8SKT - chains A and E of the 6 polymer chains in the assembly; structure by X-ray diffraction, 2.69 A resolution.

== Chain A ==
Molecule: Cyclic GMP-AMP synthase
Organism: Mus musculus
Notes: EC 2.7.7.86; fragment: catalytic domain
UniProt: Q8C6L5 (CGAS_MOUSE); residue numbers follow UniProt; this construct covers 147-507
Amino-acid sequence (364 residues; row label = number of the first residue in the row):
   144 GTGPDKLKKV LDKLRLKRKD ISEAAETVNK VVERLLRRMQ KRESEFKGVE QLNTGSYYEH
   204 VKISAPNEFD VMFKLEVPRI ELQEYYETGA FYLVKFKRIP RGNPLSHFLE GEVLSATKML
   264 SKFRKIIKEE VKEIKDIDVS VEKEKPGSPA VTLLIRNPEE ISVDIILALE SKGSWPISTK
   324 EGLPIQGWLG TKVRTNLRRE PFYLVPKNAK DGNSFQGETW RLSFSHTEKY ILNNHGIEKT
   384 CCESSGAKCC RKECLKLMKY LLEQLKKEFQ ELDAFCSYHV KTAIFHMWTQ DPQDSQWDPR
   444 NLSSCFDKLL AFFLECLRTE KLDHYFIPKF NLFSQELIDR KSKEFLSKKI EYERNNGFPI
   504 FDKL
Disordered / not traced: 144-147, 243-245, 507
Construct notes: expression tag (144-146)
Ion coordination: Mn2+ site 1: Glu211, Asp213 (together with ATP); Mn2+ site 2: Glu211, Asp213, Asp307 (together with ATP); Zn2+: His378, Cys384, Cys385, Cys392
Residues lining bound ligands: ATP (adenosine-5'-triphosphate): Gly198, Ser199, Lys205, Glu211, Asp213, Arg364, Ser368, Glu371, Lys402, Glu406, Ser420, Tyr421, Lys424, His467
Curated features (UniProtKB/Swiss-Prot):
  - region: Lys372 to Lys395 (DNA-binding)
  - motif: Leu154 to Leu159 (Nuclear export signal), Asp281 to Ser291 (Nuclear localization signal)
  - binding site (GTP): Thr197, Asp307, Arg364 to Glu371
  - binding site (ATP): Ser199, Glu371, Lys402, Ser420 to Lys424
  - binding site (Mg(2+)): Glu211, Asp213, Asp307
  - binding site (2',3'-cGAMP): Asp213, Gly290, Asp307, Lys350, Arg364 to Ser366
  - binding site (Zn(2+)): His378, Cys384, Cys385, Cys392
  - site: Arg241 (Arginine-anchor), Asp307, Ile308 (Cleavage)
  - modified residue: Lys156 (N6-lactoyllysine), Glu176 (PolyADP-ribosyl glutamic acid), Ser199 (Phosphoserine), Tyr201 (Phosphotyrosine), Glu272 (5-glutamyl polyglutamate), Ser291 (Phosphoserine), Glu302 (5-glutamyl glutamate), Lys372 (N6-acetyllysine), Lys382 (N6-acetyllysine), Lys402 (N6-acetyllysine), Ser420 (Phosphoserine), Lys491 (N6-methyllysine)
  - lipidation (S-palmitoyl cysteine): Cys392, Cys393, Cys459
  - cross-link (Glycyl lysine isopeptide (Lys-Gly)): Lys217 (interchain with G-Cter in SUMO), Lys271 (interchain with G-Cter in ubiquitin), Lys335 (interchain with G-Cter in SUMO), Lys372 (interchain with G-Cter in SUMO), Lys382 (interchain with G-Cter in SUMO), Lys399 (interchain with G-Cter in ubiquitin), Lys402 (interchain with G-Cter in ubiquitin), Lys409 (interchain with G-Cter in ubiquitin), Lys410 (interchain with G-Cter in ubiquitin), Lys464 (interchain with G-Cter in SUMO)
From the paper describing this entry:
  - binding site for ATP: Ser368, Glu371, Tyr421, Lys424
  - catalytic residues: Asp307
  - Mn2+ coordination: Glu211, Asp213
  - mutagenesis - E211Q/D213N: abolished catalytic activity
  - mutagenesis - E211Q/D213N/K382E: decreased binding to NTP
  - mutagenesis - R364A (33-fold), H467A: decreased catalytic activity on ATP/GTP
  - mutagenesis - H467A (2-fold): increased catalytic activity on GTP/GTP
  - mutagenesis - R364A (10-fold): decreased catalytic activity on GTP/GTP
  - mutagenesis - R364A (4-fold): increased catalytic activity on ATP/ATP
  - specificity-determining residues: Ile309, Arg364, His467
  - mutagenesis - E211Q/D213N/K382E: unchanged binding to ATP and GTP

== Chain E ==
Molecule: Palindromic DNA18
Sequence (18 nucleotides; numbered 1 to 18; the number before each row is that of its first residue):
     1 ATCTGTACAT GTACAGAT

== Chain A / chain E interface ==
Contacting residue pairs - 14 pairs, chain A then chain E:
  Arg158(A) - DG16(E)  salt bridge to the phosphate
  Leu159(A) - DG16(E)  sugar contact
  Lys160(A) - DG16(E)  phosphate contact
  Lys160(A) - DA17(E)  phosphate contact
  Arg161(A) - DA15(E)  base contact
  Arg161(A) - DG16(E)  hydrogen bond to the phosphate
  Arg161(A) - DA17(E)  hydrogen bond to the phosphate
  Lys162(A) - DA17(E)  salt bridge to the phosphate
  Lys162(A) - DT18(E)  salt bridge to the phosphate
  Arg180(A) - DA7(E)  salt bridge to the phosphate
  His203(A) - DC14(E)  phosphate contact
  His203(A) - DA15(E)  phosphate contact
  Glu386(A) - DC14(E)  phosphate contact
  Lys395(A) - DA15(E)  salt bridge to the phosphate
Interface residues without a listed pair, chain A (14 interface residues in all): Glu202, Cys385, Ser387, Lys391, Lys399

== Overview ==
14 residues of chain A face 6 of chain E across their interface; the contacts include 2 hydrogen bonds and 5
salt bridges. Polar contacts include Arg161(A)-DG16(E), Arg161(A)-DA17(E) and Arg158(A)-DG16(E). The paper
reports the catalytic residue Asp307(A); R364A and H467A of chain A reduce catalytic activity on ATP/GTP; 4
substitutions were tested in all.
Chain A is Cyclic GMP-AMP synthase (Mus musculus) and chain E is Palindromic DNA18; the structure, Structure
of ternary complex of mouse cGAS with dsDNA and bound ATP with 5 mM Mn2+, was determined by X-ray diffraction,
deposited together with 7UUX, 7UXW, 7UYQ, 7UYZ, 7UZR, 7V0W and 14 further entries.
